PDB entry 7CX4 | electron microscopy, 2.90 A resolution | chains A and B of the 5 polymer chains in the assembly

== Chain A ==
Molecule: Guanine nucleotide-binding protein G(s) subunit alpha isoforms short
Organism: Homo sapiens
Reference sequence: P63092 (GNAS2_HUMAN); residues 1-394 here = UniProt positions 1-394
Sequence (394 residues; each row starts with the number of its first residue):
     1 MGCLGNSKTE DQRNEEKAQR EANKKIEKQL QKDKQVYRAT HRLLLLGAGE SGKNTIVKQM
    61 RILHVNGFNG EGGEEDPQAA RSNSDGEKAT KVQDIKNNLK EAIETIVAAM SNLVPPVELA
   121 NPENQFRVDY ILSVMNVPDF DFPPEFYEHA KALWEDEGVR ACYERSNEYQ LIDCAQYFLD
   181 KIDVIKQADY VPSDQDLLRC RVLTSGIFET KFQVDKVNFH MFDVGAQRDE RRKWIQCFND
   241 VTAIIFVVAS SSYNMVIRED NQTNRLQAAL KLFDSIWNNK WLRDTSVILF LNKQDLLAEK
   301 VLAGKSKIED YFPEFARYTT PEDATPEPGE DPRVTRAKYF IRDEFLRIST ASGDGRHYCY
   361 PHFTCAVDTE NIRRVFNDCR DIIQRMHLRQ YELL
Unresolved in the structure: 1-11, 61-204, 254-263, 394
Sequence notes: engineered mutation Asn54 (Ser in P63092), Ala226 (Gly in P63092), Ala268 (Glu in P63092), Lys271 (Asn in P63092), Asp274 (Lys in P63092), Lys280 (Arg in P63092), Asp284 (Thr in P63092), Thr285 (Ile in P63092)

== Chain B ==
Molecule: Guanine nucleotide-binding protein G(I)/G(S)/G(T) subunit beta-1
Organism: Homo sapiens
Reference sequence: P62873 (GBB1_HUMAN); residues 2-340 here = UniProt positions 2-340
Sequence (358 residues; each row starts with the number of its first residue; numbers below 1 keep their minus sign (Met-17 is residue -17)):
   -17 MHHHHHHLEV LFQGPGSSQS ELDQLRQEAE QLKNQIRDAR KACADATLSQ ITNNIDPVGR
    43 IQMRTRRTLR GHLAKIYAMH WGTDSRLLVS ASQDGKLIIW DSYTTNKVHA IPLRSSWVMT
   103 CAYAPSGNYV ACGGLDNICS IYNLKTREGN VRVSRELAGH TGYLSCCRFL DDNQIVTSSG
   163 DTTCALWDIE TGQQTTTFTG HTGDVMSLSL APDTRLFVSG ACDASAKLWD VREGMCRQTF
   223 TGHESDINAI CFFPNGNAFA TGSDDATCRL FDLRADQELM TYSHDNIICG ITSVSFSKSG
   283 RLLLAGYDDF NCNVWDALKA DRAGVLAGHD NRVSCLGVTD DGMAVATGSW DSFLKIWN
Unresolved in the structure: -17 to 0
Sequence notes: initiating methionine (-17); expression tag (-16 to 1)
UniProt features mapped onto this chain:
  - modified residue: Ser2 (N-acetylserine), His266 (Phosphohistidine)
  - natural variant: Leu30 (L30F: In MRD42; uncertain significance), Arg52 (R52G: In MRD42), Gly64 (G64V: In MRD42), Asp76 (D76E: In MRD42; D76G: In MRD42), Gly77 (G77S: In MRD42), Lys78 (K78R: In MRD42), Ile80 (I80N: In MRD42; I80T: In MRD42), His91 (H91R: In MRD42; uncertain significance), Ala92 (A92T: In MRD42), Pro94 (P94S: In MRD42), Leu95 (L95P: In MRD42), Arg96 (R96L: In MRD42), 5 further natural variant entries in UniProt

== Chain A / chain B interface ==
Residue-residue contacts (51; chain A residue first):
  Gln19(A) - Asp83(B)  hydrogen bond
  Gln19(A) - Thr86(B)  hydrogen bond
  Gln19(A) - Asn88(B)  hydrogen bond
  Asn23(A) - Asn88(B)  hydrogen bond
  Asn23(A) - Lys89(B)
  Ile26(A) - Lys89(B)
  Ile26(A) - Ala92(B)  hydrophobic
  Glu27(A) - Lys89(B)  salt bridge
  Leu30(A) - Gly53(B)
  Leu30(A) - Lys78(B)
  Leu30(A) - Lys89(B)
  Asp33(A) - Lys78(B)  salt bridge
  Lys34(A) - Leu55(B)
  Tyr37(A) - Leu55(B)  hydrophobic
  Tyr37(A) - Ala56(B)
  Tyr37(A) - Asp76(B)
  Gly206(A) - Leu117(B)
  Gly206(A) - Asn119(B)
  Ile207(A) - Trp99(B)
  Phe222(A) - Trp99(B)
  Ala226(A) - Asn119(B)  hydrogen bond (backbone-side chain)
  Ala226(A) - Thr143(B)
  Gln227(A) - Leu117(B)  hydrogen bond (side chain-backbone)
  Gln227(A) - Asn119(B)
  Gln227(A) - Tyr145(B)  hydrogen bond (side chain-backbone)
  Arg228(A) - Gly162(B)  hydrogen bond (side chain-backbone)
  Arg228(A) - Thr164(B)
  Arg228(A) - Asp186(B)  salt bridge
  Arg232(A) - Cys204(B)  hydrogen bond (side chain-backbone)
  Arg232(A) - Asp228(B)  salt bridge
  Lys233(A) - Tyr145(B)
  Lys233(A) - Met188(B)
  Lys233(A) - Cys204(B)
  Lys233(A) - Asp228(B)  salt bridge
  Lys233(A) - Asn230(B)
  Lys233(A) - Asp246(B)  salt bridge
  Trp234(A) - Leu117(B)  hydrophobic
  Trp234(A) - Tyr145(B)
  Gln236(A) - Tyr59(B)  hydrogen bond (backbone-side chain)
  Gln236(A) - Arg314(B)  hydrogen bond
  Gln236(A) - Trp332(B)
  Cys237(A) - Lys57(B)  hydrogen bond (backbone-side chain)
  Cys237(A) - Tyr59(B)
  Cys237(A) - Gln75(B)
  Cys237(A) - Trp99(B)
  Phe238(A) - Trp99(B)  hydrophobic
  Phe238(A) - Leu117(B)  hydrophobic
  Asn239(A) - Lys57(B)  hydrogen bond
  Asn239(A) - Trp332(B)
  Trp281(A) - Asp290(B)
  Trp281(A) - Arg314(B)
Also at the interface, not in a pair above, chain A (30 interface residues in all): Glu16, Ala22, Arg38, Ser205, Glu230, Asp240, Val241, Lys280
Also at the interface, not in a pair above, chain B (38 interface residues in all): Ile80, Val90, His91, Met101, Asp118, Gly144, Asp163, Thr184, Gly185

== Summary ==
Chain A and chain B form an interface of 30 and 38 residues respectively, with 13 hydrogen bonds and 6 salt
bridges. Among the polar pairs are Glu27(A)-Lys89(B), Asp33(A)-Lys78(B) and Arg228(A)-Asp186(B).
Chain A is Guanine nucleotide-binding protein G(s) subunit alpha isoforms short and chain B is Guanine
nucleotide-binding protein G(I)/G(S)/G(T) subunit beta-1, both from Homo sapiens; the structure, Cryo-EM
structure of the Evatanepag-bound EP2-Gs complex, was determined by electron microscopy together with 7CX2 and
7CX3 from the same study.
